Entry 1I88 (X-ray diffraction, 1.45 A resolution); this record covers chain A.

== Chain A ==
Protein: Chalcone synthase 2
Source organism: Medicago sativa
Notes: EC 2.3.1.74
UniProtKB: P30074 (CHS2_MEDSA); numbering as in UniProt (aligned over 1-389)
Amino-acid sequence (389 residues; numbered 1 to 389; the number before each row is that of its first residue):
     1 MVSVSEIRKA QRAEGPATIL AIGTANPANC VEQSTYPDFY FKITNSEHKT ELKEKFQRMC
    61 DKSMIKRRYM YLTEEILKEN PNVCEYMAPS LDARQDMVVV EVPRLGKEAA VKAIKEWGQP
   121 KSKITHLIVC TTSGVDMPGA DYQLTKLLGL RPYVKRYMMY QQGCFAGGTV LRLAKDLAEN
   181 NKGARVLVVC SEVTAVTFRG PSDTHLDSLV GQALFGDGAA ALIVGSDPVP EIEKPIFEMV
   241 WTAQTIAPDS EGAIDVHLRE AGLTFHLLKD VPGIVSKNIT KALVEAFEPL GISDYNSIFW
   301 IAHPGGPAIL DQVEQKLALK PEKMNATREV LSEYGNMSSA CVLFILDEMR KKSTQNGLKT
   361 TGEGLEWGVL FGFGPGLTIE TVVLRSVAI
Modified residues: C164 (3-sulfinoalanine; CSD)
Differences from the reference sequence: modified residue (164); engineered mutation V256 (Gly in P30074)
Curated features (UniProtKB/Swiss-Prot):
  - active site: C164 (Acyl-thioester intermediate)
  - binding site (CoA): K55 to K62, A308
  - binding site (substrate): T197, G216, D217
  - mutagenesis: C164 (C164A/D/S: Loss of activity), F215 (F215S/W/Y: Drastically reduces catalytic efficiency), F265 (F265V: Decreases catalytic efficiency 2-fold), H303 (H303A/D/N/T: Drastically reduces catalytic efficiency; H303Q: Decreases catalytic efficiency 13-fold), N336 (N336A/D/H/K/Q: Drastically reduces catalytic efficiency)

== In short ==
UniProt lists active-site residue C164, 9 CoA-binding residues, 3 substrate-binding residues and 5 mutagenesis
sites.
Chain A is Chalcone synthase 2 (Medicago sativa); the structure, Chalcone synthase (G256V), was determined by
X-ray diffraction together with 1I86, 1I89 and 1I8B from the same study.
